Entry 2W6I (X-ray diffraction, 4.00 A resolution); this record covers chains E and G of the 9 polymer chains in the assembly.

Chain E:
Molecule: ATP synthase subunit beta, mitochondrial
From: Bos taurus
Notes: EC 3.6.3.14
UniProt: P00829 (ATPB_BOVIN); residues -49 to 478 here correspond to UniProt positions 1-528 (UniProt number = residue number + 50)
Amino-acid sequence (528 residues; each row starts with the number of its first residue; numbers below 1 keep their minus sign (Met-49 is residue -49)):
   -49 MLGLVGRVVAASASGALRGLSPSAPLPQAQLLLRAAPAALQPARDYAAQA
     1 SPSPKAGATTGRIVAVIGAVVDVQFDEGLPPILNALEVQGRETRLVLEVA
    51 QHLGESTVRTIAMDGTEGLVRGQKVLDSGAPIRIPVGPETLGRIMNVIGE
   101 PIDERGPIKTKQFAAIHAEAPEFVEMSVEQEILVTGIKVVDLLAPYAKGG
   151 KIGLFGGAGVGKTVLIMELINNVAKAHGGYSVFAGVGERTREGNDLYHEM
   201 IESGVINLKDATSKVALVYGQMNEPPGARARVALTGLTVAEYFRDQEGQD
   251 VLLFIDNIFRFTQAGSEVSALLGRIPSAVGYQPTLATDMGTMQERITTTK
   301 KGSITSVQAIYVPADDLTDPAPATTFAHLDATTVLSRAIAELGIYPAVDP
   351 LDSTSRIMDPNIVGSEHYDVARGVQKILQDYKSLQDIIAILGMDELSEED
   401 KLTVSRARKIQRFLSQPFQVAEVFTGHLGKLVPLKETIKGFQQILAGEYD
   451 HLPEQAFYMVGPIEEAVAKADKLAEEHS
Unresolved in the structure: -49 to 8, 475-478
Swiss-Prot annotation at these positions:
  - binding site (ADP): Gly159, Val160, Gly161, Lys162, Thr163, Val164
  - binding site (ATP): Gly159, Gly161, Lys162, Thr163, Val164, Arg189
  - binding site (phosphate): Gly159, Val160, Gly161, Lys162, Thr163
  - binding site (Mg(2+)): Thr163, Glu188
  - modified residue: Lys74 (N6-acetyllysine), Lys111 (N6-acetyllysine), Lys148 (N6-acetyllysine), Lys209 (N6-acetyllysine), Lys214 (N6-acetyllysine), Thr262 (Phosphothreonine), Ser365 (Phosphoserine), Lys376 (N6-acetyllysine), Ser383 (Phosphoserine), Lys430 (N6-acetyllysine), Lys435 (N6-acetyllysine), Lys472 (N6-acetyllysine)
  - glycosylation: Ser56 (O-linked (GlcNAc) serine)

Chain G:
Molecule: ATP synthase subunit gamma, mitochondrial
From: Bos taurus
Notes: EC 3.6.3.14
UniProt: P05631 (ATPG_BOVIN); residues -24 to 273 here correspond to UniProt positions 1-298 (UniProt number = residue number + 25)
Amino-acid sequence (298 residues; row label = number of the first residue in the row; numbers below 1 keep their minus sign (Met-24 is residue -24)):
   -24 MFSRAGVAGLSAWTVQPQWIQVRNMATLKDITRRLKSIKNIQKITKSMKM
    26 VAAAKYARAERELKPARVYGVGSLALYEKADIKTPEDKKKHLIIGVSSDR
    76 GLCGAIHSSVAKQMKSEAANLAAAGKEVKIIGVGDKIRSILHRTHSDQFL
   126 VTFKEVGRRPPTFGDASVIALELLNSGYEFDEGSIIFNRFRSVISYKTEE
   176 KPIFSLDTISSAESMSIYDDIDADVLRNYQEYSLANIIYYSLKESTTSEQ
   226 SARMTAMDNASKNASEMIDKLTLTFNRTRQAVITKELIEIISGAAALD
Unresolved in the structure: -24 to 0, 62-66, 97-100, 273
Swiss-Prot annotation at these positions:
  - modified residue: Lys14 (N6-acetyllysine), Lys24 (N6-succinyllysine), Lys30 (N6-acetyllysine), Lys90 (N6-acetyllysine), Ser121 (Phosphoserine), Lys129 (N6-acetyllysine), Lys172 (N6-acetyllysine), Lys245 (N6-succinyllysine)

Interface between chain E and chain G:
Residue-residue contacts (17; chain E residue first):
  Ala278(E) - Thr259(G)
  Val279(E) - Gln255(G)
  Val279(E) - Thr259(G)  hydrogen bond (backbone-side chain)
  Ala314(E) - Asn251(G)
  Ala314(E) - Arg254(G)
  Asp316(E) - Asn251(G)
  Asp316(E) - Arg254(G)  salt bridge
  Asp316(E) - Gln255(G)  hydrogen bond
  Thr318(E) - Gln255(G)  hydrogen bond (backbone-side chain)
  Asp319(E) - Arg254(G)  salt bridge
  Asp319(E) - Gln255(G)
  Pro320(E) - Gln255(G)
  Asp386(E) - Lys21(G)  salt bridge
  Ile390(E) - Met25(G)  hydrophobic
  Leu391(E) - Met25(G)
  Leu391(E) - Ala29(G)  hydrophobic
  Glu395(E) - Arg36(G)
Interface residues without a listed pair, chain E (14 interface residues in all): Pro276, Gly280, Asp315
Interface residues without a listed pair, chain G (11 interface residues in all): Ala28, Ile258, Leu262

Summary:
14 residues of chain E face 11 of chain G across their interface; the contacts include 3 hydrogen bonds and 3
salt bridges. Polar contacts include Asp316(E)-Arg254(G), Asp319(E)-Arg254(G) and Asp386(E)-Lys21(G).
Here chain E is ATP synthase subunit beta, mitochondrial and chain G is ATP synthase subunit gamma,
mitochondrial, both from Bos taurus. Entry 2W6I (Low resolution structures of bovine mitochondrial F1-ATPase
during controlled dehydration: Hydration State 4B) was determined by X-ray diffraction (same publication as
2W6E, 2W6F, 2W6G, 2W6H and 2W6J).
